Entry 4DDF (X-ray diffraction, 3.15 A resolution); this record covers chains C and D of the 6 polymer chains in the assembly.

[Chain C (and D)]
Name: Propanediol utilization polyhedral body protein PduT
Source organism: Salmonella enterica
Notes: chain D of this document is another copy of the same molecule, construct and numbering; everything in this record applies to it too
Reference sequence: E7V033 (E7V033_SALTY); numbering as in UniProt (aligned over 1-184)
Sequence (192 residues; each row starts with the number of its first residue):
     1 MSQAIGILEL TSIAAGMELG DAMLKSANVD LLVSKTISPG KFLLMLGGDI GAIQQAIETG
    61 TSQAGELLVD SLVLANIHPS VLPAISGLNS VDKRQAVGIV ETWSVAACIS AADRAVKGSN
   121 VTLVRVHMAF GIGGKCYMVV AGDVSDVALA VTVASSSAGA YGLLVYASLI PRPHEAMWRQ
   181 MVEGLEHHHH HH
Disordered / not traced: 1, 185-192
Sequence notes: engineered mutation Ala-15 (Lys in E7V033), Ser-38 (Cys in E7V033), Leu-67 (Met in E7V033), Ala-148 (Asn in E7V033), Leu-149 (Asn in E7V033), Ser-156 (Glu in E7V033), Ala-160 (Glu in E7V033), Tyr-161 (Lys in E7V033), Ala-167 (Arg in E7V033), Leu-169 (Val in E7V033); expression tag (185-192)

[How chain C and chain D interact]
Contacting residue pairs (15):
  Ser-145(C) / Ser-145(D)
  Ala-148(C) / Ala-148(D)  hydrophobic
  Ala-148(C) / Leu-149(D)
  Ala-148(C) / Thr-152(D)
  Leu-149(C) / Ala-148(D)
  Val-151(C) / Thr-152(D)
  Thr-152(C) / Ala-148(D)
  Thr-152(C) / Val-151(D)
  Thr-152(C) / Thr-152(D)
  Ser-156(C) / Tyr-166(D)  hydrogen bond (backbone-side chain)
  Ser-156(C) / Ala-167(D)  hydrogen bond (side chain-backbone)
  Ala-160(C) / Tyr-166(D)
  Tyr-166(C) / Ser-156(D)  hydrogen bond (side chain-backbone)
  Tyr-166(C) / Ala-160(D)
  Ala-167(C) / Ser-156(D)  hydrogen bond (backbone-side chain)
Other interface residues (no listed pair), chain C (12 interface residues in all): Val-144, Gly-159, Ser-168
Other interface residues (no listed pair), chain D (12 interface residues in all): Val-144, Gly-159, Ser-168

[Summary]
Chain C and chain D each contribute 12 residues to their interface; the contacts include 4 hydrogen bonds.
Polar contacts include Ser-156(C)/Tyr-166(D) and Ser-156(C)/Ala-167(D).
Both chains are Propanediol utilization polyhedral body protein PduT (Salmonella enterica). Entry 4DDF
(Computationally Designed Self-assembling Octahedral Cage protein, O333, Crystallized in space group P4) was
determined by X-ray diffraction, deposited together with 3VCD, 4DCL and 4EGG.
